Entry 3V6J (X-ray diffraction, 2.30 A resolution); this record covers chains A and P of the 3 polymer chains in the assembly.

== Chain A ==
Name: DNA polymerase IV
Source organism: Sulfolobus solfataricus P2
Notes: EC 2.7.7.7
UniProt: Q97W02 (DPO4_SULSO); residue numbers follow UniProt; this construct covers 1-342
Sequence (348 residues; row label = number of the first residue in the row; numbers below 1 keep their minus sign (His-5 is residue -5)):
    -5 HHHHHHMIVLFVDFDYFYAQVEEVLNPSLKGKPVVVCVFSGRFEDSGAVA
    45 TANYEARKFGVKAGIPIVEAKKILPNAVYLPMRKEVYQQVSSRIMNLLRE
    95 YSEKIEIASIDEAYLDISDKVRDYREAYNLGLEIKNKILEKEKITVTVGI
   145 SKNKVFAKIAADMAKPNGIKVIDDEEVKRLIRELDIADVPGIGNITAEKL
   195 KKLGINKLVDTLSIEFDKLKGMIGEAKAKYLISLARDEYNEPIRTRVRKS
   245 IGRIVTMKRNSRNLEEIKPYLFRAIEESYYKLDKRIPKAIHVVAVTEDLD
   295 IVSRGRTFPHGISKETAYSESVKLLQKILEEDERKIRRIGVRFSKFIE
Unresolved in the structure: -5 to -1
Differences from the reference sequence: expression tag (-5 to 0)
Metal / ion sites: Mg2+ site 1: Asp7, Asp105, Glu106 (together with 2'-deoxycytidine-5'-triphosphate); Mg2+ site 2: Asp7, Phe8, Asp105 (together with 2'-deoxycytidine-5'-triphosphate)
Ligand contacts: 2'-deoxycytidine-5'-triphosphate (DCP): Asp7, Phe8, Asp9, Tyr10, Phe11, Tyr12, Ala44, Thr45, Tyr48, Arg51, Ala57, Asp105, Glu106, Lys159
UniProt features mapped onto this chain:
  - active site: Glu106
  - binding site (Mg(2+)): Asp7, Asp105
  - site: Tyr12 (Substrate discrimination)
  - mutagenesis: Asp105 to Glu106 (Loss of function)

== Chain P ==
Molecule: 12-nt DNA strand
Sequence (12 nucleotides; numbered 2 to 13; the number before each row is that of its first residue):
     2 GGGGAAGGATTC
Modified / non-standard residues: DOC (2',3'-dideoxycytidine-5'-monophosphate) at position 13

== How chain A and chain P interact ==
Contacting residue pairs - 18 pairs, chain A then chain P:
  Glu106(A) with DOC_13(P), phosphate contact
  Pro184(A) with DT12(P), phosphate contact
  Gly185(A) with DT11(P), phosphate contact; DT12(P), hydrogen bond to the phosphate
  Gly187(A) with DT11(P), hydrogen bond to the phosphate
  Asn188(A) with DT11(P), phosphate contact
  Ile189(A) with DA10(P), phosphate contact; DT11(P), hydrogen bond to the phosphate
  Thr190(A) with DA10(P), phosphate contact; DT11(P), hydrogen bond to the phosphate
  Lys193(A) with DA10(P), salt bridge to the phosphate
  Val296(A) with DG8(P), phosphate contact
  Ser297(A) with DA7(P), phosphate contact; DG8(P), hydrogen bond to the phosphate
  Arg298(A) with DA7(P), phosphate contact; DG8(P), salt bridge to the phosphate
  Gly299(A) with DA7(P), hydrogen bond to the phosphate
  Thr301(A) with DA6(P), hydrogen bond to the phosphate
Other interface residues (no listed pair), chain A (20 interface residues in all): Ser103, Ile186, Lys221, His285, Ile295, Arg300, Lys339

== Overview ==
Chain A and chain P form an interface of 20 and 7 residues respectively; the contacts include 7 hydrogen bonds
and 2 salt bridges. Polar contacts include Gly185(A)-DT12(P), Gly187(A)-DT11(P) and Ile189(A)-DT11(P). Chain A
binds 2'-deoxycytidine-5'-triphosphate.
Chain A is DNA polymerase IV (Sulfolobus solfataricus P2) and chain P is a 12-nt DNA strand; the structure,
Replication of N2,3-Ethenoguanine by DNA Polymerases, was determined by X-ray diffraction (same publication as
3V6H and 3V6K).
